Entry 6VC3 (X-ray diffraction, 1.95 A resolution); this record covers chains C and D of the 4 polymer chains in the assembly.

Chain C (and D):
Name: Galactose-binding lectin
From: Arachis hypogaea
Notes: chain D of this document is another copy of the same molecule, construct and numbering; everything in this record applies to it too
UniProtKB: P02872 (LECG_ARAHY); residues 1-236 here correspond to UniProt positions 24-259 (UniProt number = residue number + 23)
Chain sequence (236 residues; numbered 1 to 236; the number before each row is that of its first residue):
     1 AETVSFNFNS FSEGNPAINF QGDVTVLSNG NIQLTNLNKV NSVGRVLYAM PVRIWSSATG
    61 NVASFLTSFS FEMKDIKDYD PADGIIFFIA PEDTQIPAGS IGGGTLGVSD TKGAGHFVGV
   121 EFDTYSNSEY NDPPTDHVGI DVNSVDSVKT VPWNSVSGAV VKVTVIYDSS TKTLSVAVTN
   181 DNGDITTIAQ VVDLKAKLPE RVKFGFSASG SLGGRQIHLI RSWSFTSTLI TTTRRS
Disordered / not traced: 233-236
Ion coordination: Mn2+: Glu121, Asp123, Asp132, His137; Ca2+: Asp123, Tyr125, Asn127, Asp132
Curated features (UniProtKB/Swiss-Prot):
  - binding site (Mn(2+)): Glu121, Asp123, Asp132, His137
  - binding site (Ca(2+)): Asp123, Tyr125, Asn127, Asp132
Reported in the primary citation:
  - binding site for the ligand QWJ: Asp80, Asp83, Gly104, Tyr125, Asn127, Ser211, Gly213

How chain C and chain D interact:
Contacting residue pairs (29):
  Asn9(C) - Lys74(D)  hydrogen bond (backbone-side chain)
  Ser10(C) - Lys74(D)
  Leu27(C) - Ser28(D)
  Leu27(C) - Asn29(D)
  Ser28(C) - Leu27(D)
  Ser28(C) - Gln33(D)  hydrogen bond
  Ser28(C) - Ile217(D)
  Asn29(C) - Lys74(D)  hydrogen bond (backbone-side chain)
  Asn29(C) - Ile217(D)
  Asn29(C) - Leu219(D)
  Gln33(C) - Ser28(D)  hydrogen bond
  Gln33(C) - Asn29(D)
  Leu37(C) - Ser28(D)
  Glu72(C) - Arg221(D)  salt bridge
  Lys74(C) - Asn9(D)  hydrogen bond (side chain-backbone)
  Lys74(C) - Ser10(D)
  Lys74(C) - Asn29(D)  hydrogen bond (side chain-backbone)
  Lys74(C) - Gly30(D)
  Lys74(C) - Asn31(D)
  Lys77(C) - Ser10(D)  hydrogen bond
  Gly158(C) - Arg221(D)  hydrogen bond (backbone-side chain)
  Val160(C) - Arg221(D)
  Ile217(C) - Ser28(D)
  Ile217(C) - Asn29(D)
  Leu219(C) - Asn29(D)
  Arg221(C) - Glu72(D)  salt bridge
  Arg221(C) - Gly158(D)  hydrogen bond (side chain-backbone)
  Arg221(C) - Val160(D)
  Arg221(C) - Arg221(D)
Also at the interface, not in a pair above, chain C (17 interface residues in all): Gly30, Asn31
Also at the interface, not in a pair above, chain D (16 interface residues in all): Leu37

In short:
17 residues of chain C and 16 residues of chain D are in contact; the contacts include 9 hydrogen bonds and 2
salt bridges. Among the polar pairs are Glu72(C)-Arg221(D), Asn9(C)-Lys74(D) and Ser28(C)-Gln33(D). From the
paper: a binding site for the ligand QWJ at Asp80(C), Asp83(C) and Gly104(C) among others.
Both chains are Galactose-binding lectin (Arachis hypogaea). Entry 6VC3 (Peanut lectin complexed with
S-beta-D-thiogalactopyranosyl 6-deoxy-6-S-propynyl-beta-D-glucopyranoside (STG)) was determined by X-ray
diffraction together with 6V95, 6VAV, 6VAW, 6VC4 and 6VGF from the same study.
